4Y5D - chains A and C of the 4 polymer chains in the assembly; structure by X-ray diffraction, 1.20 A resolution.

== Chain A (and C) ==
Name: Streptavidin
From: Streptomyces avidinii
Notes: chain C of this document is another copy of the same molecule, construct and numbering; everything in this record applies to it too
Reference sequence: P22629 (SAV_STRAV); residues 15-136 here correspond to UniProt positions 39-160 (UniProt number = residue number + 24)
Chain sequence (122 residues; numbered 15 to 136; the number before each row is that of its first residue):
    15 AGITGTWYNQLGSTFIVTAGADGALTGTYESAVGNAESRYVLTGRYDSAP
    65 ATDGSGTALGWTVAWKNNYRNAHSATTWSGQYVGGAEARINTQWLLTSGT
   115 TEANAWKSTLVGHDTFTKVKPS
Residues lining bound ligands: MT6 (methyl 3-(4-oxo-4,5-dihydrofuro[3,2-c]pyridin-2-yl)benzoate): N23, L25, S27, Y43, S45, V47, G48, N49, A50, W79, A86, S88, T90, W92, W108, L110, S112, D128
UniProt features mapped onto this chain:
  - motif: R59 to D61 (Cell attachment site)
  - binding site (biotin): Y43, Y54, W92, W108, W120

== Chain A / chain C interface ==
Pairs across the interface (7; chain A residue first):
  Q107(A) - V125(C)  hydrogen bond (side chain-backbone)
  Q107(A) - G126(C)
  Q107(A) - H127(C)
  V125(A) - Q107(C)  hydrogen bond (backbone-side chain)
  G126(A) - Q107(C)
  H127(A) - Q107(C)
  H127(A) - H127(C)

== In short ==
Chain A and chain C each contribute 4 residues to their interface, with 2 hydrogen bonds. The hydrogen-bonded
pair is Q107(A)-V125(C). Ligands of chain A: compound MT6. UniProt lists 5 biotin-binding residues on chain A.
Chain A and chain C are both Streptavidin (Streptomyces avidinii); the structure, CRYSTAL STRUCTURE OF
ALiS2-STREPTAVIDIN COMPLEX, was determined by X-ray diffraction, deposited together with 4Y59.
